Entry 5MDK (X-ray diffraction, 1.50 A resolution); this record covers chains L and S.

# Chain L
Protein: Uptake hydrogenase large subunit; HOXG
Organism: Ralstonia eutropha H16
Notes: EC 1.12.99.6
UniProtKB: P31891 (MBHL_CUPNH); numbering as in UniProt (aligned over 1-603)
Amino-acid sequence (603 residues; row label = number of the first residue in the row):
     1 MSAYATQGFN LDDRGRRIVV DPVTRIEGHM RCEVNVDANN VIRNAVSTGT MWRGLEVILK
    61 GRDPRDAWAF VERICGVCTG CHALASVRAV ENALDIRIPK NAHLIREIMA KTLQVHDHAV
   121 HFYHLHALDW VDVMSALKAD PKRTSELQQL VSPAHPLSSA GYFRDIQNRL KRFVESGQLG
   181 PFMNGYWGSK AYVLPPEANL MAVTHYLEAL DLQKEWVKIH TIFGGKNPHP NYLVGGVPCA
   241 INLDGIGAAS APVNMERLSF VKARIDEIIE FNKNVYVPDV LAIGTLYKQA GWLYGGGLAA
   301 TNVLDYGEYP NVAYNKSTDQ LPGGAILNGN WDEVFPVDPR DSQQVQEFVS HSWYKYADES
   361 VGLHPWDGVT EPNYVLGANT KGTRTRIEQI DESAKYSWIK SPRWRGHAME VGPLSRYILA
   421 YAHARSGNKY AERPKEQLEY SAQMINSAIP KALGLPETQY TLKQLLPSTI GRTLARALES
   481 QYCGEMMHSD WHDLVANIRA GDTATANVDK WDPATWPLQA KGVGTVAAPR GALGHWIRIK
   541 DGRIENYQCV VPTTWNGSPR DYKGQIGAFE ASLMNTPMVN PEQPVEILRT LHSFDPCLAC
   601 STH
Disordered / not traced: 1-2, 246-247
Swiss-Prot annotation at these positions:
  - binding site (Ni(2+)): Cys75, Cys78, Cys597, Cys600
Bound ions: Mg2+: Glu56, Cys549; ni-fe oxidized active center Ni: Cys75, Cys78, Cys597, Cys600
Residues lining bound ligands: ni-fe oxidized active center (NFV): Cys75, Val77, Cys78, Cys81, His82, Ala528, Pro529, Arg530, Leu533, Val551, Pro552, Thr553, Cys597, Cys600

# Chain S
Protein: Uptake hydrogenase small subunit; HOXK
Organism: Ralstonia eutropha H16
Notes: EC 1.12.99.6
UniProtKB: P31892 (MBHS_CUPNH); residues 1-317 here correspond to UniProt positions 44-360 (UniProt number = residue number + 43)
Amino-acid sequence (328 residues; row label = number of the first residue in the row):
     1 METKPRTPVL WLHGLECTCC SESFIRSAHP LAKDVVLSMI SLDYDDTLMA AAGHQAEAIL
    61 EEIMTKYKGN YILAVEGNPP LNQDGMSCII GGRPFIEQLK YVAKDAKAII SWGSCASWGC
   121 VQAAKPNPTQ ATPVHKVITD KPIIKVPGCP PIAEVMTGVI TYMLTFDRIP ELDRQGRPKM
   181 FYSQRIHDKC YRRPHFDAGQ FVEEWDDESA RKGFCLYKMG CKGPTTYNAC STTRWNEGTS
   241 FPIQSGHGCI GCSEDGFWDK GSFYDRLTGI SQFGVEANAD KIGGTASVVV GAAVTAHAAA
   301 SAIKRASKKN ETSGSEHRSA WSHPQFEK
Disordered / not traced: 1-4, 274-328
Construct notes: expression tag (318-328)
Swiss-Prot annotation at these positions:
  - binding site ([4Fe-4S] cluster): Cys17, Cys20, Cys115, Cys149, His187, Cys190, Cys215, Cys221
  - binding site ([3Fe-4S] cluster): Cys230, Cys249, Cys252
Bound ions: fe4-s3 cluster Fe: Cys17, Cys19, Cys20, Cys115, Cys120, Cys149; 4Fe-4S cluster Fe: His187, Cys190, Cys215, Cys221; 3Fe-4S cluster Fe: Cys230, Cys249, Cys252
Residues lining bound ligands:
  - 3Fe-4S cluster (F3S): Ile186, Thr226, Asn228, Cys230, Trp235, Phe241, Pro242, Cys249, Ile250, Gly251, Cys252, Ser253
  - fe4-s3 cluster (F4S): Glu16, Cys17, Thr18, Cys19, Cys20, Glu76, Gly113, Ser114, Cys115, Cys120, Gly148, Cys149, Pro150
  - 4Fe-4S cluster (SF4): Ile186, His187, Cys190, Arg192, Arg193, Phe196, Cys215, Leu216, Tyr217, Cys221, Gly223, Pro224, Ile243
From the paper describing this entry:
  - fe4-s3 cluster coordination: Cys20

# How chain L and chain S interact
Pairs across the interface (206):
  Val19(L) - His54(S)  hydrogen bond (backbone-side chain)
  Asp21(L) - Gly53(S)
  Asp21(L) - Glu57(S)
  Asp21(L) - Ile90(S)
  Asp21(L) - Gly91(S)  hydrogen bond (side chain-backbone)
  Asp21(L) - Gly92(S)  hydrogen bond (side chain-backbone)
  Pro22(L) - Tyr44(S)
  Pro22(L) - Asp46(S)
  Pro22(L) - Ala52(S)
  Pro22(L) - Gly53(S)  hydrogen bond (backbone-backbone)
  Pro22(L) - Glu57(S)
  Thr24(L) - Asp46(S)
  Thr24(L) - Met49(S)
  Thr24(L) - Ala51(S)  hydrogen bond (side chain-backbone)
  Thr24(L) - Ala52(S)
  Arg25(L) - Asp46(S)  hydrogen bond (backbone-backbone)
  Arg25(L) - Thr47(S)
  Arg25(L) - Leu48(S)
  Arg25(L) - Met49(S)  hydrogen bond (side chain-backbone)
  Arg25(L) - Ala50(S)  hydrogen bond (side chain-backbone)
  Glu27(L) - Glu16(S)
  Glu27(L) - Cys17(S)
  Glu27(L) - Thr18(S)  hydrogen bond
  His29(L) - His13(S)  hydrogen bond (side chain-backbone)
  His29(L) - Gly14(S)  hydrogen bond (side chain-backbone)
  His29(L) - Glu16(S)  salt bridge
  His29(L) - Cys88(S)
  His29(L) - Ile90(S)
  Arg31(L) - Gly92(S)
  Thr50(L) - Ser87(S)
  Thr50(L) - Cys88(S)
  Thr50(L) - Ile89(S)  hydrogen bond (backbone-backbone)
  Met51(L) - Leu15(S)  hydrophobic
  Met51(L) - Glu16(S)
  Met51(L) - Ser87(S)
  Trp52(L) - Leu15(S)
  Trp52(L) - Ser87(S)  hydrogen bond (backbone-backbone)
  Trp52(L) - Pro128(S)  hydrophobic
  Trp52(L) - Thr129(S)
  Arg53(L) - Glu16(S)
  Arg53(L) - Cys17(S)
  Arg53(L) - Gln122(S)
  Arg53(L) - Pro128(S)
  Arg53(L) - Thr129(S)
  Gly54(L) - Pro128(S)
  Leu55(L) - Val121(S)  hydrophobic
  Val57(L) - Pro126(S)  hydrophobic
  Ile58(L) - Val121(S)
  Ile58(L) - Gln122(S)
  Ile58(L) - Ala124(S)
  Ile58(L) - Lys125(S)
  Ile58(L) - Pro126(S)
  Ile58(L) - Pro128(S)
  Arg62(L) - Ala124(S)
  Arg62(L) - Lys125(S)  hydrogen bond (side chain-backbone)
  Arg62(L) - Trp258(S)  hydrogen bond (side chain-backbone)
  Arg62(L) - Asp259(S)  salt bridge
  Arg65(L) - Tyr264(S)
  Asp66(L) - Ser262(S)  hydrogen bond
  Asp66(L) - Phe263(S)  hydrogen bond (side chain-backbone)
  Asp66(L) - Tyr264(S)
  Trp68(L) - His247(S)
  Trp68(L) - Tyr264(S)  hydrogen bond
  Ala69(L) - Trp258(S)
  Ala69(L) - Phe263(S)  hydrophobic
  Phe70(L) - Val121(S)  hydrophobic
  Phe70(L) - Trp258(S)  hydrophobic
  Phe70(L) - Phe263(S)  hydrophobic
  Arg73(L) - Cys17(S)
  Arg73(L) - Val121(S)
  Arg73(L) - Cys149(S)  hydrogen bond (side chain-backbone)
  Arg73(L) - Trp258(S)
  Ile74(L) - Cys17(S)
  Cys75(L) - Cys17(S)
  Gly76(L) - Cys17(S)  hydrogen bond (backbone-backbone)
  Gly76(L) - Cys19(S)
  Gly76(L) - Glu22(S)
  Val77(L) - Glu22(S)
  His116(L) - Glu22(S)
  His116(L) - Arg26(S)  hydrogen bond
  His124(L) - Leu48(S)
  Leu125(L) - Thr47(S)
  Leu128(L) - Ala50(S)  hydrophobic
  Arg169(L) - Lys33(S)
  Arg169(L) - Asp34(S)  salt bridge
  Arg169(L) - Leu37(S)
  Arg169(L) - Ser38(S)  hydrogen bond
  Phe173(L) - Arg6(S)
  Phe173(L) - Val36(S)
  Phe173(L) - Leu37(S)
  Ser176(L) - Arg6(S)  hydrogen bond
  Gln178(L) - Pro5(S)
  Gln178(L) - Arg6(S)  hydrogen bond (side chain-backbone)
  Gln178(L) - Ser41(S)
  Gln178(L) - Tyr67(S)
  Gly180(L) - Leu42(S)
  Gly180(L) - Asp43(S)
  Pro181(L) - Leu42(S)
  Pro181(L) - Leu48(S)  hydrophobic
  Pro181(L) - Met49(S)
  Pro181(L) - Ala50(S)  hydrogen bond (backbone-backbone)
  Met183(L) - Ala51(S)
  Met183(L) - Ile59(S)
  Met183(L) - Glu62(S)
  Met183(L) - Ile63(S)  hydrophobic
  Asn184(L) - Ala51(S)
  Asn184(L) - Gln55(S)  hydrogen bond (side chain-backbone)
  Asn184(L) - Ile59(S)
  Tyr186(L) - Ala50(S)
  Tyr186(L) - Ala51(S)
  Tyr186(L) - Ala52(S)  hydrogen bond (side chain-backbone)
  Tyr186(L) - Gln55(S)  hydrogen bond
  Trp187(L) - Ala50(S)  hydrophobic
  Tyr206(L) - Leu48(S)
  Leu210(L) - Lys33(S)
  Asp211(L) - Leu31(S)
  Asp211(L) - Lys33(S)  salt bridge
  Gln213(L) - Ile25(S)  hydrogen bond (side chain-backbone)
  Gln213(L) - Arg26(S)  hydrogen bond
  Lys214(L) - Arg26(S)
  Lys214(L) - Ser27(S)
  Lys214(L) - Leu31(S)
  Val217(L) - Arg26(S)
  Val217(L) - Asn236(S)
  Lys218(L) - Asn236(S)
  Lys218(L) - Glu237(S)  salt bridge
  Lys218(L) - Thr239(S)
  Thr221(L) - Trp235(S)
  Thr221(L) - Asn236(S)  hydrogen bond
  Thr221(L) - Thr239(S)
  Thr221(L) - Ser240(S)
  Thr221(L) - Ser245(S)  hydrogen bond (backbone-side chain)
  Ile222(L) - Thr239(S)
  Ile222(L) - Ser245(S)  hydrogen bond (backbone-side chain)
  Gly225(L) - Trp235(S)
  Gly225(L) - Ser240(S)
  Gly225(L) - Phe241(S)  hydrogen bond (backbone-backbone)
  Gly225(L) - Pro242(S)
  Gly225(L) - Ser245(S)  hydrogen bond (backbone-side chain)
  Lys226(L) - Cys149(S)  hydrogen bond (side chain-backbone)
  Lys226(L) - Pro150(S)
  Lys226(L) - Trp235(S)
  Lys226(L) - Asn236(S)
  Lys226(L) - Pro242(S)
  Lys226(L) - Cys252(S)
  Asn227(L) - Arg26(S)  hydrogen bond
  Asn227(L) - Trp235(S)
  Asn227(L) - Asn236(S)  hydrogen bond (backbone-side chain)
  Pro228(L) - Cys19(S)
  Pro228(L) - Glu22(S)
  Pro228(L) - Ser23(S)
  Pro228(L) - Pro150(S)
  His229(L) - Cys17(S)  hydrogen bond
  His229(L) - Cys19(S)
  His229(L) - Cys149(S)
  Asn231(L) - Pro242(S)
  Asn231(L) - His247(S)
  Tyr232(L) - His247(S)
  Leu233(L) - Trp205(S)
  Pro238(L) - Ser245(S)
  Pro238(L) - Gly246(S)
  Pro238(L) - His247(S)
  Cys239(L) - Ser245(S)  hydrogen bond (backbone-backbone)
  Ala240(L) - Asp206(S)
  Ala240(L) - Ala210(S)
  Ile241(L) - Arg211(S)
  Asn242(L) - Arg211(S)  hydrogen bond (side chain-backbone)
  Ser250(L) - Tyr191(S)
  Ser250(L) - Lys212(S)
  Ser250(L) - Gly213(S)
  Ala251(L) - Arg211(S)
  Pro252(L) - Arg192(S)
  Pro252(L) - Gln244(S)
  Pro252(L) - Ser245(S)
  Pro252(L) - Gly246(S)
  Arg257(L) - Thr239(S)  hydrogen bond (side chain-backbone)
  Tyr374(L) - Gln83(S)
  Tyr374(L) - Met86(S)
  Arg384(L) - Asp84(S)  salt bridge
  Arg384(L) - Met86(S)
  Thr385(L) - Asp84(S)
  Thr385(L) - Met86(S)
  Thr385(L) - Gly92(S)
  Thr385(L) - Arg93(S)
  Thr385(L) - Pro94(S)
  Arg386(L) - Gly92(S)
  Arg386(L) - Arg93(S)
  Ile387(L) - Met86(S)  hydrophobic
  Ile387(L) - Gly92(S)  hydrogen bond (backbone-backbone)
  Trp398(L) - Gln83(S)
  Trp398(L) - Met86(S)  hydrogen bond (side chain-backbone)
  Trp398(L) - Ser87(S)
  Thr503(L) - Arg211(S)  hydrogen bond
  Ala504(L) - Asp206(S)
  Ala504(L) - Arg211(S)
  Thr505(L) - Asp206(S)  hydrogen bond (backbone-side chain)
  Ala506(L) - Trp205(S)  hydrophobic
  Ala506(L) - Asp206(S)
  Val508(L) - Glu204(S)
  Val508(L) - Trp205(S)
  Trp511(L) - Trp205(S)
  Trp511(L) - Tyr264(S)  hydrophobic
  Glu582(L) - Gln55(S)
  Pro584(L) - Gln55(S)
  Leu588(L) - Ala52(S)  hydrophobic
  Ala599(L) - Glu16(S)
Other interface residues (no listed pair), chain L (94 interface residues in all): Val20, Ile26, Gly28, Phe182, Gly185, Leu207, Glu215, Phe223, Gly224, Trp353, Pro372
Other interface residues (no listed pair), chain S (90 interface residues in all): Pro8, Ala28, Ala56, Ala58, Ile250

# Summary
94 residues of chain L face 90 of chain S across their interface; the contacts include 46 hydrogen bonds and 6
salt bridges. Polar pairs include His29(L)-Glu16(S), Arg62(L)-Asp259(S) and Arg169(L)-Asp34(S). Bound to chain
L: ni-fe oxidized active center. Bound to chain S: 4Fe-4S cluster, 3Fe-4S cluster and fe4-s3 cluster. From the
paper: fe4-s3 cluster coordination by Cys20(S).
Chain L is Uptake hydrogenase large subunit; HOXG and chain S is Uptake hydrogenase small subunit; HOXK, both
from Ralstonia eutropha H16; the structure, Crystal structure of an O2-tolerant [NiFe]-hydrogenase from
Ralstonia eutropha in its as-isolated form (oxidized state - ..., was determined by X-ray diffraction,
deposited together with 5MDJ, 5MDL and 4TTT.
